6N3Q - chains B and D of the 6 polymer chains in the assembly; structure by electron microscopy, 3.68 A resolution.

[Chain B]
Protein: Protein transport protein SBH1
From: Saccharomyces cerevisiae (strain ATCC 204508 / S288c)
UniProtKB: P52870 (SC6B1_YEAST); residues 1-82 here = UniProt positions 1-82
Chain sequence (82 residues; each row starts with the number of its first residue):
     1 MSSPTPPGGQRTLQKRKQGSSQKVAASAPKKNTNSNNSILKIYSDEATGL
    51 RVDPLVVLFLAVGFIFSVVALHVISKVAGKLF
Not modelled in the structure: 1-50

[Chain D]
Protein: Protein translocation protein SEC63
From: Saccharomyces cerevisiae (strain ATCC 204508 / S288c)
UniProtKB: P14906 (SEC63_YEAST); numbering as in UniProt (aligned over 1-663)
Chain sequence (663 residues; each row starts with the number of its first residue):
     1 MPTNYEYDEASETWPSFILTGLLMVVGPMTLLQIYQIFFGANAEDGNSGK
    51 SKEFNEEVFKNLNEEYTSDEIKQFRRKFDKNSNKKSKIWSRRNIIIIVGW
   101 ILVAILLQRINSNDAIKDAATKLFDPYEILGISTSASDRDIKSAYRKLSV
   151 KFHPDKLAKGLTPDEKSVMEETYVQITKAYESLTDELVRQNYLKYGHPDG
   201 PQSTSHGIALPRFLVDGSASPLLVVCYVALLGLILPYFVSRWWARTQSYT
   251 KKGIHNVTASNFVSNLVNYKPSEIVTTDLILHWLSFAHEFKQFFPDLQPT
   301 DFEKLLQDHINRRDSGKLNNAKFRIVAKCHSLLHGLLDIACGFRNLDIAL
   351 GAINTFKCIVQAVPLTPNCQILQLPNVDKEHFITKTGDIHTLGKLFTLED
   401 AKIGEVLGIKDQAKLNETLRVASHIPNLKIIKADFLVPGENQVTPSSTPY
   451 ISLKVLVRSAKQPLIPTSLIPEENLTEPQDFESQRDPFAMMSKQPLVPYS
   501 FAPFFPTKRRGSWCCLVSSQKDGKILQTPIIIEKLSYKNLNDDKDFFDKR
   551 IKMDLTKHEKFDINDWEIGTIKIPLGQPAPETVGDFFFRVIVKSTDYFTT
   601 DLDITMNMKVRDSPAVEQVEVYSEEDDEYSTDDDETESDDESDASDYTDI
   651 DTDTEAEDDESPE
Not modelled in the structure: 1-2, 37-53, 79-92, 116-201, 551-556, 613-663
Swiss-Prot annotation at these positions:
  - modified residue: S512 (Phosphoserine)
  - mutagenesis: A179 (A179T: Temperature-sensitive), P426 (P426L: Temperature-sensitive), I431 (I431N: Temperature-sensitive), P503 (P503A: Temperature-sensitive), G511 (G511R: Temperature-sensitive), T652 (T652A: Abolishes interaction with SEC62; defect in protein translocation), T654 (T654A: Abolishes interaction with SEC62; defect in protein translocation)

[Interface between chain B and chain D]
Contacting residue pairs - 6 pairs, chain B then chain D:
  L55(B) with S240(D)
  F59(B) with P236(D), hydrophobic; S240(D)
  V62(B) with P236(D), hydrophobic
  F66(B) with V228(D), hydrophobic
  V69(B) with V228(D), hydrophobic
Interface residues without a listed pair, chain B (7 interface residues in all): L58, I65
Interface residues without a listed pair, chain D (7 interface residues in all): L231, G232, V239, W243

[Overview]
Chain B and chain D each contribute 7 residues to their interface. UniProt lists 7 mutagenesis sites on chain
D.
Chain B is Protein transport protein SBH1 and chain D is Protein translocation protein SEC63, both from
Saccharomyces cerevisiae (strain ATCC 204508 / S288c); the structure, Cryo-EM structure of the yeast Sec
complex, was determined by electron microscopy.
